6RD4 - chains R and S of the 31 polymer chains in the assembly; structure by electron microscopy, 2.90 A resolution.

== Chain R ==
Molecule: Mitochondrial ATP synthase subunit delta
From: Polytomella sp. Pringsheim 198.80
UniProtKB: D7P7X6 (D7P7X6_9CHLO); residue numbers follow UniProt; this construct covers 1-199
Amino-acid sequence (199 residues; numbered 1 to 199; the number before each row is that of its first residue):
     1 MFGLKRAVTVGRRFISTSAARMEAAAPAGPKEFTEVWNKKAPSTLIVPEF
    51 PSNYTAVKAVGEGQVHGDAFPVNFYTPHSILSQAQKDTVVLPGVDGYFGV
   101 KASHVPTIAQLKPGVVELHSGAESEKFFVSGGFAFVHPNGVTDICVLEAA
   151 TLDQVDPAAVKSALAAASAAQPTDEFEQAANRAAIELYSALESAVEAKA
Not modelled in the structure: 1-22

== Chain S ==
Molecule: ATP synthase gamma chain, mitochondrial
From: Polytomella sp. Pringsheim 198.80
UniProtKB: Q4LDE7 (Q4LDE7_9CHLO); residue numbers follow UniProt; this construct covers 1-317
Amino-acid sequence (317 residues; numbered 1 to 317; the number before each row is that of its first residue):
     1 MALRKAVLSLGLSQGVAAEAVLGSGMFNAVQHESVRYASNQAVKQRIRAI
    51 KNIGKITKAMKMVAASKMKNAQIAVEQSRGLVDPFVRLFGDFPAVNSNKS
   101 VVVAVTSDKGLCGGLNSNITKYTRATLATTESEGKDVVVVSIGDKGRSQL
   151 TRIESQRYQLAIADTYKVRVTFGQASLIVEELIKHNPQSYQILFNKFRSA
   201 ISFKPTVATILSPDLLEKQLEDVTGNSLDAYDIEASHERSDVLRDLTEFH
   251 LGVTLYNAMLENNCSEHASRMSAMENSTKSAGEMLGKLTLDYNRKRQATI
   301 TTELIEIIAGASALMDE
Not modelled in the structure: 1-38, 316-317

== Chain R / chain S interface ==
Contacting residue pairs (100; chain R residue first):
  Glu23(R) with Gln219(S); Asp222(S)
  Ala24(R) with Val223(S), hydrophobic
  Ala26(R) with Asn96(S); Leu220(S)
  Ala28(R) with Phe92(S), hydrophobic; Ala94(S); Val95(S), hydrophobic
  Gly29(R) with Asp91(S); Phe92(S); Pro93(S)
  Pro30(R) with Asp91(S)
  Glu32(R) with Ala94(S)
  Phe33(R) with Pro93(S), hydrophobic; Ala94(S), hydrophobic; Thr130(S)
  Trp37(R) with Tyr122(S), hydrophobic; Ala125(S), hydrogen bond (side chain-backbone); Thr126(S); Thr129(S)
  Lys40(R) with Ala128(S), hydrogen bond (side chain-backbone); Thr129(S)
  Leu45(R) with Lys121(S); Tyr122(S), hydrophobic
  Ile46(R) with Tyr122(S), hydrogen bond (backbone-side chain)
  Pro48(R) with Pro205(S); Val207(S), hydrophobic
  Glu49(R) with Lys204(S); Pro205(S), hydrogen bond (backbone-backbone); Thr206(S); Val207(S), hydrogen bond (backbone-backbone)
  Phe50(R) with Asp91(S); Pro93(S), hydrophobic; Thr206(S); Val207(S)
  Pro51(R) with Val86(S), hydrophobic; Asp91(S); Thr206(S); Val207(S)
  Ser52(R) with Asp91(S), hydrogen bond (backbone-side chain)
  Tyr54(R) with Lys196(S); Arg198(S)
  Thr55(R) with Asp83(S); Val86(S); Arg87(S), hydrogen bond
  Val57(R) with Arg87(S), hydrogen bond (backbone-side chain)
  Ala59(R) with Arg87(S); Tyr231(S)
  Asn73(R) with Arg87(S), hydrogen bond
  Tyr75(R) with Gly80(S); Leu81(S), hydrophobic; Pro84(S)
  Thr76(R) with Leu81(S)
  Pro77(R) with Ser78(S); Leu81(S); Phe172(S), hydrophobic; Tyr256(S)
  His78(R) with Gln77(S)
  Ser79(R) with Gln77(S)
  Ile80(R) with Glu76(S); Gln77(S); Gly80(S)
  Gly93(R) with Glu234(S)
  Val94(R) with Glu234(S), hydrogen bond (backbone-side chain); Ala235(S); Ser236(S)
  Asp95(R) with Glu234(S), hydrogen bond (backbone-side chain)
  Phe98(R) with Glu234(S)
  Pro106(R) with Ala230(S); Tyr231(S); Asp232(S), hydrogen bond (backbone-backbone)
  Thr107(R) with Tyr231(S); Asp232(S)
  Ile108(R) with Tyr231(S), hydrophobic; Asp232(S), hydrogen bond (backbone-backbone); Ile233(S); Glu234(S), hydrogen bond (backbone-backbone)
  Ala109(R) with Glu234(S)
  Gln110(R) with Glu234(S); Asp245(S)
  Phe133(R) with Val242(S), hydrophobic; Asp245(S); Leu246(S), hydrophobic; Phe249(S), hydrophobic
  Phe135(R) with Pro84(S), hydrophobic; Phe85(S), hydrophobic; Leu88(S), hydrophobic; Leu246(S), hydrophobic
  Val136(R) with Tyr231(S)
  His137(R) with Arg87(S); Leu88(S); Tyr231(S)
  Pro138(R) with Tyr231(S)
  Asp143(R) with Pro84(S); Arg87(S), salt bridge
  Cys145(R) with Leu81(S), hydrophobic; Pro84(S), hydrophobic; Phe249(S)
  Leu147(R) with Phe172(S), hydrophobic; Phe249(S), hydrophobic
Interface residues without a listed pair, chain R (52 interface residues in all): Ala25, Val36, Ala41, Lys58, Gly96, Val141, Val146
Interface residues without a listed pair, chain S (50 interface residues in all): Glu131, Ala208, Leu228

== Summary ==
52 residues of chain R and 50 residues of chain S are in contact, with 14 hydrogen bonds and 1 salt bridge.
Polar contacts include Asp143(R)-Arg87(S), Trp37(R)-Ala125(S) and Lys40(R)-Ala128(S).
Here chain R is Mitochondrial ATP synthase subunit delta and chain S is ATP synthase gamma chain,
mitochondrial, both from Polytomella sp. Pringsheim 198.80. Entry 6RD4 (CryoEM structure of Polytomella F-ATP
synthase, Full dimer, composite map) was determined by electron microscopy, deposited together with 6RD5,
6RD6, 6RD7, 6RD8, 6RD9, 6RDA and 46 further entries.
